PDB entry 7Q5S | electron microscopy, 4.47 A resolution (low resolution: residue-level contacts below are approximate; hydrogen-bond / salt-bridge calls are withheld) | chains A and L of the 12 polymer chains in the assembly

Chain A (and L):
Molecule: 3-oxoacyl-[acyl-carrier-protein] reductase
From: Chaetomium thermophilum var. thermophilum DSM 1495
Notes: chain L of this document is another copy of the same molecule, construct and numbering; everything in this record applies to it too
UniProtKB: G0S866 (G0S866_CHATD); the author numbering skips numbers that UniProt does not, so the offset changes along the chain: 1-1711 = UniProt 1-1711; 1713-1866 = UniProt 1712-1865
Sequence (1865 residues; each row starts with the number of its first residue; note: 1 number in that range is skipped by the numbering (no residue carries it; nothing is unmodelled there)):
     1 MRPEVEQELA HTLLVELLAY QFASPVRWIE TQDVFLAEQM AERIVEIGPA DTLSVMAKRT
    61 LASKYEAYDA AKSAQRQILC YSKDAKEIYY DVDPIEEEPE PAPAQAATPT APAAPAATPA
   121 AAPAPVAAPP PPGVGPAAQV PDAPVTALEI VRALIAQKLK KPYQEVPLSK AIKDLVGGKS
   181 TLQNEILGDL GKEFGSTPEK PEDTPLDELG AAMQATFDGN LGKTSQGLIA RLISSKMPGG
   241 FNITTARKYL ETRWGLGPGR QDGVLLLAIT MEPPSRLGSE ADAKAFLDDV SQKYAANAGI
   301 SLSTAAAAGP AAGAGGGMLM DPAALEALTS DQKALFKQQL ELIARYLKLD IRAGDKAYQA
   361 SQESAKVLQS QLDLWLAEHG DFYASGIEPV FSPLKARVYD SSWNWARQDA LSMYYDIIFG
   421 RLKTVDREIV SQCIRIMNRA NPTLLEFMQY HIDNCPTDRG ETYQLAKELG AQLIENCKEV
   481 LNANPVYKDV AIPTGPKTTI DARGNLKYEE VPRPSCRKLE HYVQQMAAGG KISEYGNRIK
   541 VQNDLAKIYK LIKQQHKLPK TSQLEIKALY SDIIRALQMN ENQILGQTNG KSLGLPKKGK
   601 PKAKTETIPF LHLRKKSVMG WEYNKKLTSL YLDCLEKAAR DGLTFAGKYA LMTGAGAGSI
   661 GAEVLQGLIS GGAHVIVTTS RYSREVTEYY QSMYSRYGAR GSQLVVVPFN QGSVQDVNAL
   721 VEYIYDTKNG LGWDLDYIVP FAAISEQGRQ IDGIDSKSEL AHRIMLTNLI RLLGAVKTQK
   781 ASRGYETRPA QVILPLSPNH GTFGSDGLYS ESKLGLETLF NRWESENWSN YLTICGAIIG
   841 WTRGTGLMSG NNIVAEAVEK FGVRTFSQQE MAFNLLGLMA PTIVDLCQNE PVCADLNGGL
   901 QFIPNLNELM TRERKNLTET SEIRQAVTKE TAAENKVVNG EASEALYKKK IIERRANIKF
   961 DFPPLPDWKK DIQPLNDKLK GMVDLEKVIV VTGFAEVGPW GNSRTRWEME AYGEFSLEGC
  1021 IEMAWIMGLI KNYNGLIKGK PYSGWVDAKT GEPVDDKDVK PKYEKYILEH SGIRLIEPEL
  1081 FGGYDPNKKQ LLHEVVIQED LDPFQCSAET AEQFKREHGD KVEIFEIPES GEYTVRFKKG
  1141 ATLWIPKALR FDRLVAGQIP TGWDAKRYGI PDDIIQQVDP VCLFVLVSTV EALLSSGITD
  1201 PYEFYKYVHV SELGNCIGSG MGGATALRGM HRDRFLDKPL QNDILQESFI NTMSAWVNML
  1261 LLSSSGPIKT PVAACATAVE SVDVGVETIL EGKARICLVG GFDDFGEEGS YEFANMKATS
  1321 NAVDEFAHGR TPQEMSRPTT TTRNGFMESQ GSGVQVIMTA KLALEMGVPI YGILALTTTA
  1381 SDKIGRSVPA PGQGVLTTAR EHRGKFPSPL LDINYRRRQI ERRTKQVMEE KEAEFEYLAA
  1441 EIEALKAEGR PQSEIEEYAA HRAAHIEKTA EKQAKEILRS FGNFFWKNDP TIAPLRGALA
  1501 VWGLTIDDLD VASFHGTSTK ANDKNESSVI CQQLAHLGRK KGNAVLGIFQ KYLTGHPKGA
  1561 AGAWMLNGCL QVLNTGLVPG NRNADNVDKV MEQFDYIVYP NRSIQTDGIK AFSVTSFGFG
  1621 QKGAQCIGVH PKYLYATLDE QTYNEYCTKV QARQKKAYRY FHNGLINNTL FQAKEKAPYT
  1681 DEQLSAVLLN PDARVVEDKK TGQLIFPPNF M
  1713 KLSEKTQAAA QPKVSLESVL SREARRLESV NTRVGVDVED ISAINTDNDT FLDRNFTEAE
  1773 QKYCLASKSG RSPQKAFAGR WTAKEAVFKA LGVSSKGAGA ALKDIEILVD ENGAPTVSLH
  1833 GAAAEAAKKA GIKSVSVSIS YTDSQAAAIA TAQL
Unresolved in the structure: 91-321, 536-606, 1713-1725
What the authors report for this chain:
  - conformationally variable residues (domain motion): Asn-1709 to Arg-1738

Chain A / chain L interface:
Contacting residue pairs - 9 pairs, chain A then chain L:
  Leu-328(A) / Tyr-346(L)
  Asp-331(A) / Tyr-346(L)
  Leu-335(A) / Leu-342(L)
  Gln-338(A) / Leu-342(L)
  Gln-339(A) / Gln-339(L)
  Leu-342(A) / Leu-335(L)
  Leu-342(A) / Gln-338(L)
  Tyr-346(A) / Leu-328(L)
  Tyr-346(A) / Asp-331(L)

Overview:
Chain A and chain L each contribute 7 residues to their interface. From the paper: conformational variability
at Asn-1709(A).
Both chains are 3-oxoacyl-[acyl-carrier-protein] reductase (Chaetomium thermophilum var. thermophilum DSM
1495). Entry 7Q5S (Protein community member fatty acid synthase complex from C. thermophilum) was determined
by electron microscopy together with 7Q5Q and 7Q5R from the same study.
